PDB entry 6YUF | electron microscopy, 3.94 A resolution | chains A and Y of the 6 polymer chains in the assembly

# Chain A
Molecule: Structural maintenance of chromosomes protein 1
From: Schizosaccharomyces pombe (strain 972 / ATCC 24843)
UniProtKB: O94383 (SMC1_SCHPO); numbering as in UniProt (aligned over 1-1228)
Sequence (1228 residues; numbered 1 to 1228; the number before each row is that of its first residue):
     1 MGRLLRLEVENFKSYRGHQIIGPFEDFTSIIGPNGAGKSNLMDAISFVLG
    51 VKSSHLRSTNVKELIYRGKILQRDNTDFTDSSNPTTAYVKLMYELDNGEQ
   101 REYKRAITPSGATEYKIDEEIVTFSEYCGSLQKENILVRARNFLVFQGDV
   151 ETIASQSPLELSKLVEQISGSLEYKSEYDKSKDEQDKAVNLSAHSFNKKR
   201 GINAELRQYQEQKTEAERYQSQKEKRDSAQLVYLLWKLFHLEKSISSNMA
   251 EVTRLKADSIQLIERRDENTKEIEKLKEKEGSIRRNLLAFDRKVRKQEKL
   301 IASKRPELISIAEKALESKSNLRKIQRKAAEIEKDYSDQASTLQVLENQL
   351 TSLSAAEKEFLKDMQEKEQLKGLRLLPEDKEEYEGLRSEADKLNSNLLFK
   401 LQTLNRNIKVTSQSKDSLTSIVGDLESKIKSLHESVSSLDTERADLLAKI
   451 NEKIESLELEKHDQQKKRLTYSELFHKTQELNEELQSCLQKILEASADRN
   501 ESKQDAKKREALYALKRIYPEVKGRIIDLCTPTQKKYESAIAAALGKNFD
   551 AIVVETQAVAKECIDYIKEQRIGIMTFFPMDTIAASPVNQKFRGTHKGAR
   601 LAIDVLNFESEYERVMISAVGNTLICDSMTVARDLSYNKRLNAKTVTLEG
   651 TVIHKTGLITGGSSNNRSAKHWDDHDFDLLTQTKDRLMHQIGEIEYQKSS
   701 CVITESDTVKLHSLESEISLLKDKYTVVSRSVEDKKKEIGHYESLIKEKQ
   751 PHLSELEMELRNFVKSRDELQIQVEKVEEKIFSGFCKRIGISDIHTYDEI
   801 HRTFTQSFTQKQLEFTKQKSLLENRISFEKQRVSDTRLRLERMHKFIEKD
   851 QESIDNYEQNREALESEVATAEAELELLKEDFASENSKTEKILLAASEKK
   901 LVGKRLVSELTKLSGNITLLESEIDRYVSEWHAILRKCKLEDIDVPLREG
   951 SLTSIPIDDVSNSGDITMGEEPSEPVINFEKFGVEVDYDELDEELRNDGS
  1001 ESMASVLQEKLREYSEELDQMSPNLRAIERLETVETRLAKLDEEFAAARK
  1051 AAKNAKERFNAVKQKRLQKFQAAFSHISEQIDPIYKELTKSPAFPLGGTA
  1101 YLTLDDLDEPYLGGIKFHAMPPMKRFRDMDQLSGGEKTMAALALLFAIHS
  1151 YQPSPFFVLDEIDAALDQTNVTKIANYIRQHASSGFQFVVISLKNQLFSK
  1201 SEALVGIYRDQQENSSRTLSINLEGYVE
Not modelled in the structure: 1, 66-83, 208-1030, 1227-1228
Ligand contacts:
  - ADP / beryllium trifluoride, molecule 1: Lys13, Ser14, Asn34, Gly35, Ala36, Gly37, Lys38, Ser39, Asn40, Arg57, Glu63, Leu64, Ile65, Gln147, Asp1160, Arg1209
  - ADP / beryllium trifluoride, molecule 2: Lys1124, Arg1127, Gln1131, Leu1132, Ser1133, Gly1134, Gly1135, Glu1136
Swiss-Prot annotation at these positions:
  - binding site (ATP): Gly32 to Ser39

# Chain Y
Molecule: 32-nt DNA strand
Sequence (32 nucleotides; numbered 5 to 36; the number before each row is that of its first residue):
     5 GTGTGTCTCAATCGTTTTACAACGTCGTGCTG

# Interface between chain A and chain Y
Residue-residue contacts (7):
  Asn60(A) - DC34(Y)  phosphate contact
  Val61(A) - DC34(Y)  phosphate contact
  Thr113(A) - DT35(Y)  phosphate contact
  Tyr115(A) - DT35(Y)  hydrogen bond to the phosphate
  Thr123(A) - DG36(Y)  phosphate contact
  Phe124(A) - DT35(Y)  phosphate contact
  Phe124(A) - DG36(Y)  hydrogen bond to the phosphate
Other interface residues (no listed pair), chain A (9 interface residues in all): Ser53, Arg105, Ala112
Other interface residues (no listed pair), chain Y (4 interface residues in all): DG33

# In short
9 residues of chain A face 4 of chain Y across their interface, with 2 hydrogen bonds. Polar contacts include
Tyr115(A)-DT35(Y) and Phe124(A)-DG36(Y). Ligands of chain A: ADP / beryllium trifluoride. UniProt lists 8
ATP-binding residues on chain A.
Here chain A is Structural maintenance of chromosomes protein 1 (Schizosaccharomyces pombe (strain 972 / ATCC
24843)) and chain Y is a 32-nt DNA strand. Entry 6YUF (Cohesin complex with loader gripping DNA) was
determined by electron microscopy.
